6O7H - chains A and E of the 9 polymer chains in the assembly; structure by electron microscopy, 2.90 A resolution.

[Chain A]
Molecule: CRISPR system single-strand-specific deoxyribonuclease Cas10/Csm1 (subtype III-A)
Organism: Thermococcus onnurineus (strain NA1)
Notes: EC 3.1.-.-, 2.7.7.-
Reference sequence: B6YWB8 (CAS10_THEON); residues 1-777 here = UniProt positions 1-777
Sequence (791 residues; each row starts with the number of its first residue; numbers below 1 keep their minus sign (Met-13 is residue -13)):
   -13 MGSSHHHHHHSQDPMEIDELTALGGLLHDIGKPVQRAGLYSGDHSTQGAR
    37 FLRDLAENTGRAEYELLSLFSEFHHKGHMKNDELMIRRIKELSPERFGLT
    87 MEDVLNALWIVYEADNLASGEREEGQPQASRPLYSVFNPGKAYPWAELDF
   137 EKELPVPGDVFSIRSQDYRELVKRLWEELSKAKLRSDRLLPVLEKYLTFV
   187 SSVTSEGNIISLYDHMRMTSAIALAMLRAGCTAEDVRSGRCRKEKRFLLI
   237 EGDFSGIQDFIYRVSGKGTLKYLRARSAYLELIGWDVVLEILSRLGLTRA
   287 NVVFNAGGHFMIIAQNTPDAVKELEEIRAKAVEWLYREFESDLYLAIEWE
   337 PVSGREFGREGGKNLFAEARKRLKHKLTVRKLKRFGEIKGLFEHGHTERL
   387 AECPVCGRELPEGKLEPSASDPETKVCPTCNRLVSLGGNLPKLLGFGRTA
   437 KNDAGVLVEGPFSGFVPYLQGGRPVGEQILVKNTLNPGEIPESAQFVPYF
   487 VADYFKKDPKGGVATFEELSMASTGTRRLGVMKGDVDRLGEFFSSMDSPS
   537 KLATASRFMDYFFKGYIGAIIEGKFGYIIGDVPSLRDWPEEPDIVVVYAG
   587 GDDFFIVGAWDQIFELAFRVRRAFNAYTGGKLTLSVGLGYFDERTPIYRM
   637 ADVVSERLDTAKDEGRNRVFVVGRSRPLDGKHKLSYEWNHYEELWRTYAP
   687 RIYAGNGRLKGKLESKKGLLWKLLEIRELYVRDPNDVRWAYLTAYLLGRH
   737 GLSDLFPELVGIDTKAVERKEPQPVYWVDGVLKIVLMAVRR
Not modelled in the structure: -13 to 1, 108-112
Sequence notes: initiating methionine (-13); expression tag (-12 to 0)
Ion coordination: Zn2+: Cys389, Cys392, Cys413, Cys416
Residues lining bound ligands: guanosine-5'-monophosphate (5GP): Asp628, Arg630, Thr631
UniProt features mapped onto this chain:
  - mutagenesis: Asp15 (D15N: Loss of ssDNase activity)

[Chain E]
Molecule: Csm4
Organism: Thermococcus onnurineus (strain NA1)
Reference sequence: B6YWC1 (B6YWC1_THEON); numbering as in UniProt (aligned over 1-289)
Sequence (289 residues; row label = number of the first residue in the row):
     1 MPKFIAVKLIPKGPFRDIPRADTLFGAIGNAISAIHGQSAVEELVDAFVG
    51 GARISSAFPYSGDTYYLPKPLSVEPALEGILTGLDEEERYTTAKRLRKAK
   101 YLDLKNFELALRLRPFTIPEEIPYARVDVPRVVLDRVTQDSSIYFWEEIR
   151 FREKSGVYFLYSGPREVFDGYIAPAMRFLGDTGIGGKSTWGAGLFEVEFH
   201 EMKIDAPGSEYSVTLSNALPTKTPVLWRLLRKGGWSFGRRKPRMTFIAEG
   251 SIVKNDPGGMERLELGLSHEVYVYGLTFPLGVELPEGLE
Not modelled in the structure: 1, 288-289

[How chain A and chain E interact]
Residue-residue contacts - 37 pairs, chain A then chain E:
  Glu326(A) - Arg231(E)  salt bridge
  Ser327(A) - Arg231(E)
  His361(A) - Pro75(E)  hydrogen bond (side chain-backbone)
  Leu368(A) - Leu71(E)  hydrophobic
  Leu368(A) - Pro75(E)
  Leu368(A) - Leu226(E)  hydrophobic
  Leu368(A) - Trp227(E)  hydrogen bond (backbone-backbone)
  Lys369(A) - Val225(E)
  Lys369(A) - Trp227(E)
  Arg370(A) - Trp227(E)
  Phe371(A) - Leu229(E)  hydrophobic
  Gly372(A) - Trp227(E)
  Leu377(A) - Leu229(E)  hydrophobic
  Leu377(A) - Thr245(E)  hydrogen bond (backbone-side chain)
  Phe378(A) - Pro220(E)  hydrophobic
  Phe378(A) - Pro224(E)
  Phe378(A) - Trp227(E)
  Phe378(A) - Leu229(E)  hydrophobic
  Phe378(A) - Thr245(E)
  Phe378(A) - Ile247(E)  hydrophobic
  His380(A) - Glu261(E)  salt bridge
  His382(A) - Glu264(E)  salt bridge
  Leu386(A) - Arg240(E)
  Glu388(A) - Arg240(E)  salt bridge
  Glu388(A) - Arg243(E)  salt bridge
  Gly393(A) - Arg243(E)  hydrogen bond (backbone-side chain)
  Glu395(A) - Arg240(E)  salt bridge
  Glu395(A) - Pro242(E)
  Glu395(A) - Arg243(E)
  Arg524(A) - Glu87(E)  hydrogen bond (side chain-backbone)
  Arg524(A) - Tyr90(E)
  Arg524(A) - Thr91(E)
  Glu527(A) - Tyr90(E)
  Arg635(A) - Asp128(E)  salt bridge
  Asp645(A) - Lys98(E)
  Asp649(A) - Arg95(E)  hydrogen bond (backbone-side chain)
  Arg652(A) - Lys94(E)
Other interface residues (no listed pair), chain A (28 interface residues in all): Tyr322, Thr364, Val365, Ala387, Arg394, Gly526
Other interface residues (no listed pair), chain E (26 interface residues in all): Glu74, Glu86, Phe246

[Overview]
Chain A and chain E form an interface of 28 and 26 residues respectively, with 6 hydrogen bonds and 7 salt
bridges. Among the polar pairs are Glu326(A)-Arg231(E), His380(A)-Glu261(E) and His382(A)-Glu264(E). Chain A
binds guanosine-5'-monophosphate. From UniProt: one mutagenesis site on chain A.
Chain A is CRISPR system single-strand-specific deoxyribonuclease Cas10/Csm1 (subtype III-A) and chain E is
Csm4, both from Thermococcus onnurineus (strain NA1); the structure, Cryo-EM structure of Csm-crRNA-target RNA
ternary complex in complex with cA4 in type III-A CRISPR-Cas system, was determined by electron microscopy
together with 6O73, 6O74, 6O75, 6O78, 6O79, 6O7B and 3 further entries from the same study.
